PDB entry 5IIT | X-ray diffraction, 2.13 A resolution | chain A

# Chain A
Protein: Vacuolar transporter chaperone 4, Core histone macro-H2A.1
Source organism: Saccharomyces cerevisiae (strain ATCC 204508 / S288c)
UniProt: chimeric construct of P47075, O75367: residues 1-178 from P47075 (VTC4_YEAST) positions 1-178 (same numbers); residues 182-367 from O75367 positions 181-366 (UniProt number = residue number - 1)
Chain sequence (374 residues; each row starts with the number of its first residue):
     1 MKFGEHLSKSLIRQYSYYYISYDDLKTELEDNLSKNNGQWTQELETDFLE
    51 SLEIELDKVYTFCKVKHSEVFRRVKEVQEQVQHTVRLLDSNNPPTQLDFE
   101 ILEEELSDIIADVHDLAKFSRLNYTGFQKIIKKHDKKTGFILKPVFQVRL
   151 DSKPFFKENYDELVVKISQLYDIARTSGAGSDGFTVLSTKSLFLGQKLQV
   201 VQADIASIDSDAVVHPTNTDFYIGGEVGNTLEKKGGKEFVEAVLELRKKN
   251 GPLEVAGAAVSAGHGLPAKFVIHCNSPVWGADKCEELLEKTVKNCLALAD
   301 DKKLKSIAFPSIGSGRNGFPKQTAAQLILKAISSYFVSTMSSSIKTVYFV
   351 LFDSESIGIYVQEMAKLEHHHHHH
Disordered / not traced: 1-11, 368-374
Differences from the reference sequence: linker (179-181); expression tag (368-374)
Swiss-Prot annotation at these positions:
  - region: Gly126 to Lys133 (Important for inositol polyphosphate binding)
  - site (Important for inositol polyphosphate binding): Tyr22, Lys26
  - cross-link (Glycyl lysine isopeptide (Lys-Gly)): Lys75 (interchain with G-Cter in ubiquitin), Lys190 (interchain with G-Cter in SUMO2), Lys321 (interchain with G-Cter in SUMO2)
  - binding site (a glycoprotein): Asp204, Ile205, Val227, Ser276, Gly313, Ser314, Gly315, Asn317

# Summary
From UniProt: 8 glycoprotein-binding residues.
Chain A is Vacuolar transporter chaperone 4, Core histone macro-H2A.1 (Saccharomyces cerevisiae (strain ATCC
204508 / S288c)); the structure, Structure of SPX domain of the yeast inorganic polyphophate polymerase Vtc4
crystallized by carrier-driven crystallization in ..., was determined by X-ray diffraction (same publication
as 5IIG, 5IIQ, 5IJH, 5IJJ and 5IJP).
